Entry 4AQY (X-ray diffraction, 3.50 A resolution); this record covers chains A and E of the 23 polymer chains in the assembly.

[Chain A]
Molecule: 16S ribosomal RNA
Source organism: Thermus thermophilus
Sequence (1522 nucleotides; each row starts with the number of its first residue; note: 44 numbers in that range are skipped by the numbering (no residue carries them; nothing is unmodelled there); a row labelled like 189A-189L holds insertion residues (189A, then the next letters in order); numbering starts at 0):
     0 UUUGUUGGAGAGUUUGAUCCUGGCUCAGGGUGAACGCUGGCGGCGUGCCU
    50 AAGACAUGCAAGUCGUGCGGGCCG
    76 CGGGGUUUU
    88 ACUCCG
    96 UGGUCAGCGGCGGACGGGUGAGUAACGCGUGGGU
  129A G
   130 ACCUACCCGGAAGAGGGGGACAACCCGGGGAAACUCGGGCUAAUCCCCCA
   180 UGUGGACCCG
189A-189L CCCCUUGGGGUG
   190 UGUCCAAAGGGCUUU
   216 GCCCGCUUCCGGAUGGGCCCGCGUCCCAUCAGCUAGUUGGUGGGGUAAUG
   266 GCCCACCAAGGCGACGACGGGUAGCCGGUCUGAGAGGAUGGCCGGCCACA
   316 GGGGCACUGAGACACGGGCCCCACUCCUACGGGAGGCAGCAGUUAGGAAU
   366 CUUCCGCAAUGGGCGCAAGCCUGACGGAGCGACGCCGCUUGGAGGAAGAA
   416 GCCCUUCGGGGUGUAAACUCCUGA
   441 ACCCGGGACGAAACCCCC
   460 GA
   470 CGAGGGGA
   479 CUGACGGUACCGGGGUAA
   498 UAGCGCCGGCCAACUCCGUGCCAGCAGCCGCGGUAAUACGGAGGGCGCGA
   548 GCGUUACCCGGAUUCACUGGGCGUAAAGGGCGUGUAGGCGGCCUGGGGCG
   598 UCCCAUGUGAAAGACCACGGCUCAACCGUGGGGGAGCGUGGGAUACGCUC
   648 AGGCUAGACGGUGGGAGAGGGUGGUGGAAUUCCCGGAGUAGCGGUGAAAU
   698 GCGCAGAUACCGGGAGGAACGCCGAUGGCGAAGGCAGCCACCUGGUCCAC
   748 CCGUGACGCUGAGGCGCGAAAGCGUGGGGAGCAAACCGGAUUAGAUACCC
   798 GGGUAGUCCACGCCCUAAACGAUGCGCGCUAGGUCUCUGGGUCU
   848 CCUGGGGGCCGAAGCUAACGCGUUAAGCGCGCCGCCUGGGGAGUACGGCC
   898 GCAAGGCUGAAACUCAAAGGAAUUGACGGGGGCCCGCACAAGCGGUGGAG
   948 CAUGUGGUUUAAUUCGAAGCAACGCGAAGAACCUUACCAGGCCUUGACAU
   998 GCUA
 1001A G
  1002 GGAACCCGGGUGAAAGCCUGGGGUGCCCC
1030A-1030D GCGA
  1031 GGGGAGCCCUAGCACAGGUGCUGCAUGGCCGUCGUCAGCUCGUGCCGUGA
  1081 GGUGUUGGGUUAAGUCCCGCAACGAGCGCAACCCCCGCCGUUAGUUGCCA
  1131 GCGGUUCGGCCGGGCACUCUAACGGGACUGCCCGCG
  1168 AAAGCGGGAGGAAGGAGGGGACGACGUCUGGUCAGCAUGGCCCUUACGGC
  1218 CUGGGCGACACACGUGCUACAAUGCCCACUACAAAGCGAUGCCACCCGGC
  1268 AACGGGGAGCUAAUCGCAAAAAGGUGGGCCCAGUUCGGAUUGGGGUCUGC
  1318 AACCCGACCCCAUGAAGCCGGAAUCGCUAGUAAUCGCGGAUCAGCC
 1363A A
  1364 UGCCGCGGUGAAUACGUUCCCGGGCCUUGUACACACCGCCCGUCACGCCA
  1414 UGGGAGCGGGCUCUACCCGAAGUCGCCGG
1442A-1442B GA
  1443 GCCUA
  1452 C
  1456 GGGCAGGCGCCGAGGGUAGGGCCCGUGACUGGGGCGAAGUCGUAACAAGG
  1506 UAGCUGUACCGGAAGGUGCGGCUGGAUCACCUCCUUUCU
Not modelled in the structure: 0-4, 1534-1540
Ion coordination: Mg2+ site 1: U12, C526, A914; Mg2+ site 2: G15, U920; Mg2+ site 3 near G21 (its only coordinating residue here); Mg2+ site 4 near G22 (its only coordinating residue here); Mg2+ site 5: G46, G394; Mg2+ site 6: C48, G115; Mg2+ site 7 near A53 (its only coordinating residue here); Mg2+ site 8 near A59 (its only coordinating residue here); Mg2+ site 9: G61, U62, G105; Mg2+ site 10: A109, A329, G331; Mg2+ site 11: G115, G117; Mg2+ site 12: A116, G117, G289; 112 more Mg2+ sites not listed; 10 more K+ sites not listed
Residues lining bound ligands:
  - apramycin (AM2), molecule 1: G38, C40, G41, G42, A393, G394, C395, G396, A397, C483, G484, U486, A487
  - apramycin (AM2), molecule 2: U244, C245, C893, G894, G1416, G1417, C1478, C1479, G1480, U1481, G1482
  - apramycin (AM2), molecule 3: G664, A665, G666, G667, G668, U669, C732, A733, G734, C735, C806
  - apramycin (AM2), molecule 4: G818, A819, U820, G854, G855, C856, G867, C868, G869, U871, A872
  - apramycin (AM2), molecule 5: G1405, C1407, A1408, C1409, G1410, G1491, A1492, A1493, G1494, U1495, C1496
From the paper describing this entry:
  - binding site for apramycin: A1408, G1491, A1493, G1494, U1495
  - mutagenesis - A1408G, G1491A, G1491C, G1491U: increased growth in response to apramycin

[Chain E]
Molecule: 30S ribosomal protein S5
Source organism: Thermus thermophilus
Reference sequence: P27152 (RS5_THETH); residues 2-162 here correspond to UniProt positions 1-161 (UniProt number = residue number - 1)
Chain sequence (161 residues; numbered 2 to 162; the number before each row is that of its first residue):
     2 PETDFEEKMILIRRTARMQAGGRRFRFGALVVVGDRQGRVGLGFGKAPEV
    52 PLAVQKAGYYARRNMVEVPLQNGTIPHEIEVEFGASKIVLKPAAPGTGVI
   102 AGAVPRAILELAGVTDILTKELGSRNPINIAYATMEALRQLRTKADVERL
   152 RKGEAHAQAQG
Not modelled in the structure: 2-4, 155-162

[Chain A / chain E interface]
Contacting residue pairs (72; chain A residue first):
  G6(A) with Ala94(E), base contact; Ala95(E), hydrogen bond to the base; Thr98(E), hydrogen bond to the base; Leu119(E), base contact
  G7(A) with Lys92(E), hydrogen bond to the base; Thr120(E), hydrogen bond to the sugar; Lys121(E), base contact
  A8(A) with Ile101(E), sugar contact; Ala102(E), hydrogen bond to the sugar; Gly103(E), hydrogen bond to the sugar; Arg107(E), base contact; Thr120(E), sugar contact
  G9(A) with Lys121(E), salt bridge to the phosphate; Glu122(E), hydrogen bond to the phosphate; Arg126(E), hydrogen bond to the base
  A10(A) with Arg126(E), salt bridge to the phosphate
  G15(A) with Ala17(E), base contact; Arg18(E), base contact; Met19(E), base contact; Arg24(E), hydrogen bond to the sugar
  A16(A) with Thr16(E), sugar contact; Ala17(E), hydrogen bond to the sugar
  U17(A) with Arg14(E), phosphate contact
  C18(A) with Arg14(E), salt bridge to the phosphate; Asn127(E), phosphate contact; Asn130(E), phosphate contact
  C19(A) with Ala86(E), phosphate contact; Ser125(E), hydrogen bond to the phosphate; Asn127(E), phosphate contact; Asn130(E), hydrogen bond to the phosphate
  U20(A) with Ala86(E), phosphate contact; Ser125(E), phosphate contact
  A559(A) with Lys121(E), salt bridge to the phosphate; Arg126(E), salt bridge to the phosphate
  U560(A) with Leu123(E), base contact
  A864(A) with Gly85(E), phosphate contact
  U921(A) with Arg18(E), sugar contact; Met19(E), hydrogen bond to the sugar
  G922(A) with Met19(E), sugar contact; Gln20(E), sugar contact; Ala21(E), phosphate contact
  A923(A) with Ala21(E), phosphate contact
  C1069(A) with Gln20(E), phosphate contact; Arg25(E), hydrogen bond to the phosphate
  U1070(A) with Arg18(E), salt bridge to the phosphate; Gln20(E), phosphate contact; Arg25(E), salt bridge to the phosphate
  C1071(A) with Arg27(E), salt bridge to the phosphate
  G1072(A) with Ala48(E), phosphate contact; Pro49(E), phosphate contact; Lys57(E), salt bridge to the phosphate
  U1073(A) with Lys57(E), salt bridge to the phosphate
  G1074(A) with Tyr60(E), phosphate contact; Tyr61(E), hydrogen bond to the phosphate
  G1077(A) with Lys47(E), hydrogen bond to the base
  U1078(A) with Asn130(E), hydrogen bond to the sugar
  G1079(A) with Arg14(E), hydrogen bond to the phosphate
  A1080(A) with Arg14(E), salt bridge to the phosphate; Thr16(E), phosphate contact; Ala17(E), phosphate contact; Lys47(E), salt bridge to the phosphate
  G1081(A) with Thr16(E), hydrogen bond to the phosphate; Ala17(E), phosphate contact; Arg18(E), phosphate contact; Arg27(E), phosphate contact
  C1192(A) with Arg25(E), hydrogen bond to the base
  U1194(A) with Gly22(E), sugar contact
  A1396(A) with Met19(E), base contact
  C1397(A) with Arg24(E), salt bridge to the phosphate
  A1398(A) with Gln20(E), base contact; Ala21(E), base contact; Gly22(E), base contact
Interface residues without a listed pair, chain A (35 interface residues in all): G558, G1193
Interface residues without a listed pair, chain E (43 interface residues in all): Gly23, Phe45, Phe84, Ser87, Pro93, Ile129, Tyr133

[Overview]
35 residues of chain A and 43 residues of chain E are in contact; the contacts include 20 hydrogen bonds and
13 salt bridges. Among the polar pairs are G6(A)-Ala95(E), G6(A)-Thr98(E) and G7(A)-Lys92(E). The paper
reports a binding site for apramycin at A1408(A), G1491(A) and A1493(A) among others; A1408G, G1491A and
G1491C of chain A, among others, increase growth in response to apramycin.
Here chain A is 16S ribosomal RNA and chain E is 30S ribosomal protein S5, both from Thermus thermophilus.
Entry 4AQY (Structure of ribosome-apramycin complexes) was determined by X-ray diffraction.
